7G92 - chains A and B; structure by X-ray diffraction, 1.87 A resolution.

Chain A:
Protein: Transforming protein RhoA
Source organism: Homo sapiens
Notes: EC 3.6.5.2
UniProtKB: P61586 (RHOA_HUMAN); residues 1-184 here = UniProt positions 1-184
Amino-acid sequence (185 residues; numbered 0 to 184; the number before each row is that of its first residue; numbering starts at 0):
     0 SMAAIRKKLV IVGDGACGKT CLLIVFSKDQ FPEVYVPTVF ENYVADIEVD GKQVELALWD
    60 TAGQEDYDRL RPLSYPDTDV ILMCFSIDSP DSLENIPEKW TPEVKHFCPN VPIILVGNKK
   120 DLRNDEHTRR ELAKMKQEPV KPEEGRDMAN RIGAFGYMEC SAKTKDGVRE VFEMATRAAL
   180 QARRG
Unresolved in the structure: 0-2, 181-184
Construct notes: expression tag (0)
Ligand contacts: Z1545313172 (LWA; (2S)-N-(4-aminocarbonylphenyl)oxolane-2-carboxamide): V24, F25, D45, I46, E47, K164, V167, R168, E172
Swiss-Prot annotation at these positions:
  - region: A61 to D78 (Switch II region)
  - motif: Y34 to Y42 (Effector region)
  - binding site (GTP): G12 to T19, F30 to T37, D59 to Q63, N117 to D120, S160 to K162
  - modified residue: Y34 (Microbial infection: O-AMP-tyrosine), T37 (Microbial infection: O-AMP-threonine), N41 (Microbial infection: ADP-ribosylasparagine), Q63 (5-glutamyl serotonin)
  - glycosylation: Y34 (Microbial infection: O-linked (GlcNAc) tyrosine), T37 (Microbial infection: O-alpha-linked (GlcNAc) threonine)
  - cross-link: K135 (Glycyl lysine isopeptide (Lys-Gly) (interchain with G-Cter in ubiquitin))

Chain B:
Protein: Rho guanine nucleotide exchange factor 2
Source organism: Homo sapiens
UniProtKB: Q92974 (ARHG2_HUMAN); numbering as in UniProt (aligned over 206-448)
Amino-acid sequence (245 residues; row label = number of the first residue in the row):
   204 SMEMDEKDFA ADSWSLAVDS SFLQQHKKEV MKQQDVIYEL IQTELHHVRT LKIMTRLFRT
   264 GMLEELHLEP GVVQGLFPCV DELSDIHTRF LSQLLERRRQ ALCPGSTRNF VIHRLGDLLI
   324 SQFSGPSAEQ MCKTYSEFCS RHSKALKLYK ELYARDKRFQ QFIRKVTRPA VLKRHGVQEC
   384 ILLVTQRITK YPLLISRILQ HSHGIEEERQ DLTTALGLVK ELLSNVDEGI YQLEKGARLQ
   444 EIYNR
Construct notes: expression tag (204-205)
Swiss-Prot annotation at these positions:
  - modified residue: K353 (N6-acetyllysine)

How chain A and chain B interact:
Residue-residue contacts (57):
  R5(A) with K376(B); E382(B), salt bridge
  K27(A) with D215(B), salt bridge
  V33(A) with S218(B)
  Y34(A) with S216(B); D238(B); V239(B); E242(B), hydrogen bond; R400(B), hydrogen bond
  V35(A) with R400(B), hydrogen bond (backbone-side chain)
  P36(A) with E242(B); R400(B)
  T37(A) with V239(B); E242(B), hydrogen bond; L396(B); L397(B); R400(B), hydrogen bond
  V38(A) with E242(B), hydrogen bond (backbone-side chain); K393(B)
  F39(A) with K393(B), hydrogen bond (backbone-side chain)
  E40(A) with T246(B); H249(B), salt bridge; L386(B)
  N41(A) with R377(B), hydrogen bond (side chain-backbone); L386(B)
  Y42(A) with R377(B)
  V43(A) with K376(B)
  D45(A) with K376(B), salt bridge
  E54(A) with K376(B), salt bridge
  W58(A) with E382(B); L385(B), hydrophobic; Q389(B)
  D59(A) with Q389(B), hydrogen bond (backbone-side chain)
  A61(A) with L396(B)
  G62(A) with T392(B); L396(B)
  Q63(A) with Q389(B); T392(B)
  Y66(A) with T392(B); L426(B); S427(B); D430(B)
  D67(A) with D430(B), hydrogen bond (backbone-side chain)
  R68(A) with D430(B), salt bridge; E431(B)
  L69(A) with C342(B), hydrophobic; D430(B), hydrogen bond (backbone-side chain); I433(B), hydrophobic
  L72(A) with C342(B); H345(B); L385(B); T388(B); Q435(B)
  S73(A) with L385(B); Q389(B), hydrogen bond
  P75(A) with L349(B), hydrophobic
  D76(A) with K353(B), salt bridge
Other interface residues (no listed pair), chain A (30 interface residues in all): K7, Q29
Other interface residues (no listed pair), chain B (36 interface residues in all): L219, S346, Q381, I391, K423, V429

In short:
30 residues of chain A face 36 of chain B across their interface; the contacts include 12 hydrogen bonds and 7
salt bridges. Polar pairs include R5(A)-E382(B), K27(A)-D215(B) and E40(A)-H249(B). Bound to chain A:
Z1545313172. From UniProt: 28 GTP-binding residues on chain A.
Here chain A is Transforming protein RhoA and chain B is Rho guanine nucleotide exchange factor 2, both from
Homo sapiens. Entry 7G92 (ARHGEF2 PanDDA analysis group deposition -- ARHGEF2 and RhoA in complex with
Z1545313172) was determined by X-ray diffraction.
